Entry 4JUO (X-ray diffraction, 6.53 A resolution (low resolution: residue-level contacts below are approximate; hydrogen-bond / salt-bridge calls are withheld)); this record covers chains A and E of the 6 polymer chains in the assembly.

# Chain A
Name: DNA topoisomerase 4 subunit A
Organism: Streptococcus pneumoniae
Notes: EC 5.99.1.3; fragment: ParC55
Reference sequence: P72525 (PARC_STRPN); residues 1-488 here = UniProt positions 1-488
Sequence (496 residues; row label = number of the first residue in the row):
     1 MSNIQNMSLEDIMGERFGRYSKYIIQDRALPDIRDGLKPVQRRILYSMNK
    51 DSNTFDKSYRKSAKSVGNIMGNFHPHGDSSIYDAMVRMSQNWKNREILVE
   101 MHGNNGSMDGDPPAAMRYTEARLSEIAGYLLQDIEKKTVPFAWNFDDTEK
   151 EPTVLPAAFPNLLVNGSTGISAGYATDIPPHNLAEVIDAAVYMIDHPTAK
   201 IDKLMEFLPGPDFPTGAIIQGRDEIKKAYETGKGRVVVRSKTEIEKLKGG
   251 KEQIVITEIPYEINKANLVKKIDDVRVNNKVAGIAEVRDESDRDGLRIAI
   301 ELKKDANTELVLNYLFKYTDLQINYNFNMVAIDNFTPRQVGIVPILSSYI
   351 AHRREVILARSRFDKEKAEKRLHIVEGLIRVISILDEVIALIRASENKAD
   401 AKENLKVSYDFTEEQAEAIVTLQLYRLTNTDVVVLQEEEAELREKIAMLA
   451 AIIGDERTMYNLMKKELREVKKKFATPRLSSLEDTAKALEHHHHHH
Not modelled in the structure: 1-2, 341, 430, 475, 485-496
Construct notes: conflict Thr257 (Ile in P72525); expression tag (489-496)
Swiss-Prot annotation at these positions:
  - active site: Tyr118 (O-(5'-phospho-DNA)-tyrosine intermediate)
  - site: Lys38 (Interaction with DNA), His74 (Interaction with DNA), His76 (Interaction with DNA), Arg87 (Interaction with DNA), Lys93 (Interaction with DNA), Arg117 (Transition state stabilizer)

# Chain E
Molecule: E-site DNA
Sequence (11 nucleotides; row label = number of the first residue in the row):
     5 AGGTCATGAAT
Not modelled in the structure: 5-8

# Interface between chain A and chain E
Residue-residue contacts (16; chain A residue first):
  Arg28(A) - DA14(E)
  Lys38(A) - DA13(E)
  Val40(A) - DA13(E)
  Val40(A) - DA14(E)
  His74(A) - DA14(E)
  His76(A) - DA14(E)
  His76(A) - DT15(E)
  Gly77(A) - DT15(E)
  Ser80(A) - DA13(E)
  Ser80(A) - DA14(E)
  Ala84(A) - DA13(E)
  Arg87(A) - DG12(E)
  Lys93(A) - DG12(E)
  Thr168(A) - DG12(E)
  Ile170(A) - DT11(E)
  Ile170(A) - DG12(E)
Other interface residues (no listed pair), chain A (15 interface residues in all): Gln41, Ser79, Glu262

# In short
The interface between chain A and chain E involves 15 residues on one side and 5 on the other. From UniProt:
active-site residue Tyr118(A) on chain A.
Chain A is DNA topoisomerase 4 subunit A (Streptococcus pneumoniae) and chain E is E-site DNA; the structure,
A low-resolution three-gate structure of topoisomerase IV from Streptococcus pneumoniae in space group H32,
was determined by X-ray diffraction together with 4I3H from the same study.
